Entry 7ZQB (electron microscopy, 3.88 A resolution); this record covers chains C and A of the 36 polymer chains in the assembly.

# Chain C (and A)
Name: Tail tube protein
From: Escherichia phage T5
Notes: chain A of this document is another copy of the same molecule, construct and numbering; everything in this record applies to it too
UniProt: Q6QGE2 (TUBE_BPT5); residues 1-464 here = UniProt positions 1-464
Sequence (464 residues; each row starts with the number of its first residue):
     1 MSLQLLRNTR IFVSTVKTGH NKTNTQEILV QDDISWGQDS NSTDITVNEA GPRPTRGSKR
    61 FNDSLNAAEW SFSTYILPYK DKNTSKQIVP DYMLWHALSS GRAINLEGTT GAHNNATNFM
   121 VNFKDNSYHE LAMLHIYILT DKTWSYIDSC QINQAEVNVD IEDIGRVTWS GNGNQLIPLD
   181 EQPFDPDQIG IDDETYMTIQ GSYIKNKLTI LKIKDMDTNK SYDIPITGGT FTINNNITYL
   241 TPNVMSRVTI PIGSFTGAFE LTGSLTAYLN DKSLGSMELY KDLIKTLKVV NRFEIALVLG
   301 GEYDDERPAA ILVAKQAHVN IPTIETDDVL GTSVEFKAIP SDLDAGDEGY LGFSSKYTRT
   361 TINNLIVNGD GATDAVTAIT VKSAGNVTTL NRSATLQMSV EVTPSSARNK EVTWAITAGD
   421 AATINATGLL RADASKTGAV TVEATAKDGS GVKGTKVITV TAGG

# Interface between chain C and chain A
Contacting residue pairs (67; chain C residue first):
  N126(C) with R56(A), hydrogen bond (backbone-side chain)
  S127(C) with R53(A), hydrogen bond (backbone-side chain); P54(A), hydrogen bond (side chain-backbone)
  Y128(C) with R53(A); P54(A); R56(A)
  H129(C) with E49(A); G51(A), hydrogen bond (side chain-backbone); P54(A)
  L131(C) with R56(A)
  N235(C) with R56(A), hydrogen bond
  T256(C) with R56(A)
  G257(C) with R56(A)
  A258(C) with T46(A)
  F259(C) with R56(A); S58(A), hydrogen bond (backbone-side chain)
  L269(C) with L3(A)
  N270(C) with M1(A); L3(A)
  D271(C) with M1(A), hydrogen bond (side chain-backbone); S2(A), hydrogen bond (side chain-backbone)
  K272(C) with M1(A)
  M277(C) with P178(A), hydrophobic
  L287(C) with V248(A), hydrophobic
  K288(C) with N62(A), hydrogen bond (backbone-side chain); R247(A)
  V289(C) with F61(A); N62(A), hydrogen bond (backbone-backbone); S246(A); V248(A), hydrophobic
  V290(C) with F61(A), hydrophobic
  N291(C) with N62(A), hydrogen bond
  H318(C) with R60(A), hydrogen bond (side chain-backbone); F61(A); N62(A)
  N320(C) with S42(A), hydrogen bond; R60(A); N62(A)
  I321(C) with S40(A)
  P322(C) with Q38(A)
  T323(C) with G37(A); Q38(A), hydrogen bond (side chain-backbone); D39(A)
  I324(C) with W36(A)
  T326(C) with I34(A); S35(A), hydrogen bond; W36(A)
  D327(C) with L6(A)
  D328(C) with L5(A); L6(A), hydrogen bond (backbone-backbone)
  V329(C) with Q4(A); L5(A), hydrophobic
  L330(C) with Q4(A), hydrogen bond (backbone-backbone)
  E335(C) with R60(A), salt bridge
  K337(C) with S58(A), hydrogen bond; R60(A)
  I339(C) with S58(A); R60(A)
  P340(C) with S58(A)
  L343(C) with V47(A), hydrophobic; T55(A); R56(A); G57(A); S58(A); K59(A)
  D344(C) with T55(A)
  E348(C) with S58(A)
Other interface residues (no listed pair), chain C (46 interface residues in all): N234, T262, Y268, Y280, K281, I284, V319, F336
Other interface residues (no listed pair), chain A (37 interface residues in all): D44, A50, P52, L65, L176

# In short
46 residues of chain C face 37 of chain A across their interface; the contacts include 18 hydrogen bonds and 1
salt bridge. Polar contacts include E335(C)-R60(A), N126(C)-R56(A) and S127(C)-R53(A).
Chain C and chain A are both Tail tube protein (Escherichia phage T5); the structure, Tail tip of siphophage
T5 : full structure, was determined by electron microscopy together with 7QG9, 7ZHJ, 7ZN2, 7ZN4 and 7ZQP from
the same study.
